PDB entry 1OFI | X-ray diffraction, 3.20 A resolution | chains A and G of the 3 polymer chains in the assembly

# Chain A
Molecule: ATP-dependent hsl protease ATP-binding subunit hslu
Source organism: Haemophilus influenzae
UniProtKB: P43773 (HSLU_HAEIN); residue numbers follow UniProt; this construct covers 1-107, 244-444
Amino-acid sequence (310 residues; row label = number of the first residue in the row; note: 134 numbers in that range are skipped by the numbering (no residue carries them; nothing is unmodelled there)):
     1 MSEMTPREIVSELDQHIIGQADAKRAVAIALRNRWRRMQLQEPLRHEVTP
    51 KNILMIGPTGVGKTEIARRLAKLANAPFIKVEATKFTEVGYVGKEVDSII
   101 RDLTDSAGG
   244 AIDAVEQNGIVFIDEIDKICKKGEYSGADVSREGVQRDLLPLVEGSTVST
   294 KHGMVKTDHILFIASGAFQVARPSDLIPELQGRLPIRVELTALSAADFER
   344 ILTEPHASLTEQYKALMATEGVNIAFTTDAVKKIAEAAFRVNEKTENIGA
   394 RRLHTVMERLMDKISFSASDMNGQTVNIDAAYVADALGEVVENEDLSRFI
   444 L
Disordered / not traced: 1, 89-91, 265-271
Ion coordination: Mg2+: Glu258, Glu322 (together with phosphate ion)
Ligand contacts: ADP (adenosine-5'-diphosphate): His16, Ile17, Ile18, Gln20, Pro58, Thr59, Gly60, Val61, Gly62, Lys63, Thr64, Glu65, Glu287, Arg326, Leu336, Ile344, Ala393, Arg394, His397

# Chain G
Molecule: ATP-dependent protease hslv
Source organism: Haemophilus influenzae
Notes: EC 3.4.25.-
UniProtKB: P43772 (HSLV_HAEIN); residue numbers follow UniProt; this construct covers 1-174
Amino-acid sequence (174 residues; each row starts with the number of its first residue):
     1 TTIVSVRRNGQVVVGGDGQVSLGNTVMKGNARKVRRLYNGKVLAGFAGGT
    51 ADAFTLFELFERKLEMHQGHLLKSAVELAKDWRTDRALRKLEAMLIVADE
   101 KESLIITGIGDVVQPEEDQILAIGSGGNYALSAARALVENTELSAHEIVE
   151 KSLRIAGDICVFTNTNFTIEELPN
Ion coordination: Mg2+: Gly157, Cys160, Thr163
Ligand contacts: LVS (4-iodo-3-nitrophenyl acetyl-leucinyl-leucinyl-leucinyl-vinylsulfone): Thr1, Gln19, Val20, Ser21, Leu22, Met27, Lys33, Phe46, Ala47, Gly48, Gly49, Thr50, Ala53, Thr107, Ile109, Asp111, Val113, Gly124, Ser125, Phe162

# How chain A and chain G interact
Pairs across the interface (19; chain A residue first):
  Gln312(A) with Glu65(G); Met66(G)
  Asn385(A) with Gln68(G), hydrogen bond (backbone-side chain)
  Glu386(A) with Gln68(G); His70(G), hydrogen bond (backbone-side chain)
  Thr388(A) with Gln68(G), hydrogen bond (backbone-side chain)
  Glu389(A) with Gln68(G)
  Asn390(A) with Gln68(G)
  Leu439(A) with Leu72(G), hydrophobic; Lys73(G); Val76(G)
  Phe442(A) with Val76(G), hydrophobic; Arg83(G), hydrogen bond (backbone-side chain)
  Ile443(A) with Leu72(G), hydrophobic; Val76(G), hydrophobic; Val112(G), hydrophobic
  Leu444(A) with Val112(G), hydrogen bond (backbone-backbone); Val113(G); Gln114(G), hydrogen bond (backbone-backbone)
Other interface residues (no listed pair), chain A (12 interface residues in all): Lys264, Val313
Other interface residues (no listed pair), chain G (12 interface residues in all): Arg62

# Overview
The chain A/chain G interface involves 12 residues from each chain, with 6 hydrogen bonds. Polar pairs include
Asn385(A)-Gln68(G), Glu386(A)-His70(G) and Thr388(A)-Gln68(G). Chain A binds ADP. Chain G binds compound LVS.
Glu258(A) and Glu322(A) form the Mg2+ site.
Here chain A is ATP-dependent hsl protease ATP-binding subunit hslu and chain G is ATP-dependent protease
hslv, both from Haemophilus influenzae. Entry 1OFI (Asymmetric complex between HslV and I-domain deleted HslU
(H. influenzae)) was determined by X-ray diffraction (same publication as 1OFH).
